Entry 5CX2 (X-ray diffraction, 2.21 A resolution); this record covers chains A and B of the 4 polymer chains in the assembly.

# Chain A
Protein: Coronin
From: Leishmania donovani
UniProt: Q3T1U8 (Q3T1U8_LEIDO); residues 459-510 here = UniProt positions 459-510
Amino-acid sequence (55 residues; each row starts with the number of its first residue):
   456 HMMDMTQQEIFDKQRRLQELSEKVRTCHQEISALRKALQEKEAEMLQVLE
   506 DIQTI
Sequence notes: expression tag (456-458)
Modified residues: Mse-457, Mse-458, Mse-460 (selenomethionine); Mse-500 (selenomethionine; parent Met)

# Chain B
Protein: Coronin
From: Leishmania donovani
UniProt: Q3T1U8 (Q3T1U8_LEIDO); residue numbers follow UniProt; this construct covers 462-510
Amino-acid sequence (49 residues; each row starts with the number of its first residue):
   462 QQEIFDKQRRLQELSEKVRTCHQEISALRKALQEKEAEMLQVLEDIQTI
Modified residues: Mse-500 (selenomethionine; parent Met)

# How chain A and chain B interact
Pairs across the interface (31):
  Arg-471(A) with Ile-510(B)
  Leu-475(A) with Val-503(B); Ile-507(B), hydrophobic
  Lys-478(A) with Val-503(B)
  Cys-482(A) with Mse-500(B), hydrophobic
  Glu-485(A) with Lys-496(B), salt bridge
  Ile-486(A) with Leu-493(B), hydrophobic; Mse-500(B), hydrophobic
  Leu-489(A) with Leu-489(B), hydrophobic; Leu-493(B), hydrophobic; Lys-496(B)
  Leu-493(A) with Ile-486(B); Leu-489(B), hydrophobic; Arg-490(B); Leu-493(B), hydrophobic
  Lys-496(A) with Cys-482(B); Glu-485(B), salt bridge; Ile-486(B)
  Glu-497(A) with Ile-486(B); Arg-490(B), salt bridge
  Mse-500(A) with Val-479(B), hydrophobic; Cys-482(B), hydrophobic; His-483(B); Ile-486(B)
  Val-503(A) with Leu-475(B); Val-479(B), hydrophobic
  Ile-507(A) with Leu-472(B), hydrophobic; Leu-475(B), hydrophobic; Val-479(B), hydrophobic
  Ile-510(A) with Arg-471(B); Leu-472(B), hydrophobic
Also at the interface, not in a pair above, chain A (19 interface residues in all): Val-479, Ala-492, Glu-499, Leu-504, Asp-506
Also at the interface, not in a pair above, chain B (22 interface residues in all): Lys-468, Ser-476, Lys-478, Ala-492, Glu-497, Leu-504

# Overview
The interface between chain A and chain B involves 19 residues on one side and 22 on the other, with 3 salt
bridges. Polar contacts include Glu-485(A)/Lys-496(B), Lys-496(A)/Glu-485(B) and Glu-497(A)/Arg-490(B).
Here chain A is Coronin and chain B is Coronin, both from Leishmania donovani. Entry 5CX2 (Structure of coiled
coil domain of Leishmania donovani coronin) was determined by X-ray diffraction.
